PDB entry 4PN1 | X-ray diffraction, 2.80 A resolution | chains A and B of the 4 polymer chains in the assembly

[Chain A (and B)]
Protein: mRNA-capping enzyme subunit beta
Organism: Schizosaccharomyces pombe
Notes: EC 3.1.3.33; chain B of this document is another copy of the same molecule, construct and numbering; everything in this record applies to it too
Reference sequence: Q9P6Q6 (CET1_SCHPO); numbering as in UniProt (aligned over 1-303)
Amino-acid sequence (304 residues; row label = number of the first residue in the row; numbering starts at 0):
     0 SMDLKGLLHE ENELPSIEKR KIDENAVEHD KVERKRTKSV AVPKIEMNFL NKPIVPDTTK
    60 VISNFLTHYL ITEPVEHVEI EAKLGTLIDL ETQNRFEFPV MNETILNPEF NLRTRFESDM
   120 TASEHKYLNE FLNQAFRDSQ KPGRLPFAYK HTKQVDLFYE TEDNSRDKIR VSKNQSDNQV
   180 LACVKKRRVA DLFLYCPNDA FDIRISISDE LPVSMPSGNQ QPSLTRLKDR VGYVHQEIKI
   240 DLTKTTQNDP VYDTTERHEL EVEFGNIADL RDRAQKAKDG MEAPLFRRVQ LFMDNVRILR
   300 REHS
Not modelled in the structure: 0-42, 164-165 (chain B: 0-38, 162-165)
Construct notes: cloning artifact (0)
From the paper describing this entry:
  - conformationally variable residues (loop rearrangement): Glu108 to Arg112
  - self-association interface (contacts with another copy of this molecule); pairs are residue here / residue on that copy: Glu45-Arg143 (salt bridge), Glu45-His234 (hydrogen bond), Glu45-Gln235 (backbone contact), Phe48-Arg143 (backbone contact), Phe48-Asn294 (backbone contact), Val54-Arg300 (backbone contact), Asp56-Asn197 (hydrogen bond), Ile104-Asn101 (backbone contact), Asn106-Met100 (hydrophobic contact), Phe109-Pro98 (hydrophobic contact), Asn101, Ile104, Asn106
  - mutagenesis - M100A, N197A, N197R: unchanged growth
  - mutagenesis - F64A, H67A, M100R: decreased growth
  - mutagenesis - F64A, H67A: decreased expression
  - mutagenesis - M100A, M100R: unchanged expression
  - mutagenesis - M100A, M100R: unchanged catalytic activity
  - mutagenesis - M100A, M100R: unchanged binding to BODIPY-Pol2-CTD-PO4
  - catalytic residues: Glu78, Glu80, Arg169, Lys185, Lys227, Arg229, Asp240, Glu260, Glu262 (proposed by the authors, not directly observed)
  - mutagenesis - E78A, E80A, E260A: abolished catalytic activity (citing earlier work)

[How chain A and chain B interact]
Residue-residue contacts (103):
  Lys43(A) - Leu144(B)
  Ile44(A) - Gln235(B)
  Glu45(A) - Arg143(B)  salt bridge
  Glu45(A) - Leu144(B)  hydrogen bond (side chain-backbone)
  Glu45(A) - His234(B)  salt bridge
  Glu45(A) - Gln235(B)  hydrogen bond (backbone-side chain)
  Glu45(A) - Leu290(B)
  Met46(A) - Leu290(B)
  Asn47(A) - His234(B)
  Asn47(A) - Leu290(B)
  Asn47(A) - Asn294(B)
  Asn47(A) - Ile297(B)
  Phe48(A) - Phe130(B)  hydrophobic
  Phe48(A) - Arg143(B)  hydrogen bond (backbone-side chain)
  Phe48(A) - Phe146(B)  hydrophobic
  Phe48(A) - His234(B)
  Phe48(A) - Ile239(B)  hydrophobic
  Phe48(A) - Asn294(B)  hydrogen bond (backbone-side chain)
  Phe48(A) - Ile297(B)  hydrophobic
  Phe48(A) - Leu298(B)  hydrophobic
  Leu49(A) - Arg143(B)
  Leu49(A) - Ile297(B)  hydrophobic
  Asn50(A) - Arg143(B)
  Ile53(A) - Asp293(B)
  Ile53(A) - Ile297(B)  hydrophobic
  Ile53(A) - Arg300(B)
  Val54(A) - Arg300(B)  hydrogen bond (backbone-side chain)
  Pro55(A) - Arg300(B)
  Asp56(A) - Asn101(B)
  Asp56(A) - Glu102(B)  hydrogen bond (side chain-backbone)
  Asp56(A) - Asn197(B)  hydrogen bond
  Asp56(A) - Arg300(B)
  Thr57(A) - Asn101(B)
  Val60(A) - Met100(B)
  Val60(A) - Asn197(B)
  Phe97(A) - Phe97(B)  hydrophobic
  Phe97(A) - Pro98(B)
  Phe97(A) - Val99(B)  hydrophobic
  Pro98(A) - Phe97(B)  hydrophobic
  Pro98(A) - Leu105(B)
  Pro98(A) - Asn106(B)  hydrogen bond (backbone-backbone)
  Pro98(A) - Phe109(B)  hydrophobic
  Pro98(A) - Leu111(B)  hydrophobic
  Val99(A) - Phe97(B)  hydrophobic
  Val99(A) - Thr103(B)
  Val99(A) - Ile104(B)
  Met100(A) - Val60(B)
  Met100(A) - Ile104(B)  hydrogen bond (backbone-backbone)
  Met100(A) - Leu105(B)
  Met100(A) - Asn106(B)
  Met100(A) - Pro107(B)
  Asn101(A) - Asp56(B)
  Asn101(A) - Thr57(B)
  Asn101(A) - Glu102(B)
  Asn101(A) - Thr103(B)
  Asn101(A) - Ile104(B)  hydrogen bond (side chain-backbone)
  Glu102(A) - Asp56(B)  hydrogen bond (backbone-side chain)
  Glu102(A) - Asn101(B)
  Thr103(A) - Val99(B)
  Thr103(A) - Asn101(B)
  Ile104(A) - Pro98(B)
  Ile104(A) - Val99(B)
  Ile104(A) - Met100(B)  hydrogen bond (backbone-backbone)
  Ile104(A) - Asn101(B)  hydrogen bond (backbone-side chain)
  Leu105(A) - Pro98(B)
  Asn106(A) - Pro98(B)  hydrogen bond (backbone-backbone)
  Asn106(A) - Met100(B)
  Pro107(A) - Met100(B)
  Phe109(A) - Pro98(B)  hydrophobic
  Leu111(A) - Pro98(B)  hydrophobic
  Phe130(A) - Phe48(B)  hydrophobic
  Pro141(A) - Val39(B)  hydrophobic
  Gly142(A) - Val39(B)
  Gly142(A) - Ala40(B)
  Gly142(A) - Pro42(B)
  Arg143(A) - Glu45(B)  salt bridge
  Arg143(A) - Phe48(B)  hydrogen bond (side chain-backbone)
  Arg143(A) - Leu49(B)
  Arg143(A) - Asn50(B)
  Leu144(A) - Val41(B)  hydrophobic
  Leu144(A) - Lys43(B)
  Leu144(A) - Glu45(B)  hydrogen bond (backbone-side chain)
  Phe146(A) - Phe48(B)  hydrophobic
  Asn197(A) - Asp56(B)  hydrogen bond
  His234(A) - Glu45(B)  salt bridge
  His234(A) - Asn47(B)
  His234(A) - Phe48(B)
  Gln235(A) - Ile44(B)
  Gln235(A) - Glu45(B)  hydrogen bond (side chain-backbone)
  Ile239(A) - Phe48(B)  hydrophobic
  Leu290(A) - Glu45(B)
  Leu290(A) - Met46(B)
  Leu290(A) - Asn47(B)
  Asp293(A) - Ile53(B)
  Asn294(A) - Asn47(B)
  Asn294(A) - Phe48(B)  hydrogen bond (side chain-backbone)
  Ile297(A) - Asn47(B)
  Ile297(A) - Phe48(B)  hydrophobic
  Ile297(A) - Ile53(B)  hydrophobic
  Leu298(A) - Phe48(B)  hydrophobic
  Arg300(A) - Val54(B)  hydrogen bond (side chain-backbone)
  Arg300(A) - Pro55(B)
  Arg300(A) - Asp56(B)  salt bridge
Also at the interface, not in a pair above, chain A (48 interface residues in all): Glu96, Ala134, Arg286, Arg296, Arg299
Also at the interface, not in a pair above, chain B (49 interface residues in all): Leu131, Ala134, Gly142, Arg296

[Overview]
48 residues of chain A and 49 residues of chain B are in contact, with 20 hydrogen bonds and 5 salt bridges.
Polar contacts include Glu45(A)-Arg143(B), Glu45(A)-His234(B) and Arg300(A)-Asp56(B). From the paper:
catalytic residues Glu78(A), Glu80(A) and Arg169(A) among others; F64A, H67A and M100R of chain A reduce
growth; 9 substitutions were tested in all.
Chain A and chain B are both mRNA-capping enzyme subunit beta (Schizosaccharomyces pombe); the structure,
Structure of S. pombe Pct1 RNA triphosphatase in complex with the Spt5 CTD, was determined by X-ray
diffraction (same publication as 4PN0).
